1EWN - chains E and A of the 3 polymer chains in the assembly; structure by X-ray diffraction, 2.10 A resolution.

[Chain E]
Molecule: 12-nt DNA strand
Sequence (12 nucleotides; numbered 15 to 26; the number before each row is that of its first residue):
    15 GCAATCATGTCA

[Chain A]
Name: 3-methyl-adenine DNA glycosylase
Source organism: Homo sapiens
Notes: EC 3.2.2.21; fragment: e125q
UniProt: P29372 (3MG_HUMAN); residues 80-298 here = UniProt positions 80-298
Chain sequence (219 residues; row label = number of the first residue in the row):
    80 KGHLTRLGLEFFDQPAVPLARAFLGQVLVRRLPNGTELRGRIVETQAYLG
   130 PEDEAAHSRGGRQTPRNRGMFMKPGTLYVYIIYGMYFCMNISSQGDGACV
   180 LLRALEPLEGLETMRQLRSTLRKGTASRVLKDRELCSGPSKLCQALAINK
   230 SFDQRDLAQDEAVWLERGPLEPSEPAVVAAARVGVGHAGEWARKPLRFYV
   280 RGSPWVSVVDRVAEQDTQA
Disordered / not traced: 80-81, 200-207, 249-254, 296-298
Differences from the reference sequence: engineered mutation Gln125 (Glu in P29372)
Metal / ion sites: Na+: Met149, Ser171, Ser172, Gly174, Ala177
From the paper describing this entry:
  - binding site for the 12-nt DNA strand: Tyr127, His136, Met149, Tyr159, Tyr162, Cys178, Arg182
  - contacts within the chain: His136-Tyr157 (hydrogen bond)
  - specificity-determining residues: His136
  - mutagenesis - Y127F, H136Q, Y159F, Y162A, M164A, Y165A, R182K: decreased growth in response to MMS
  - mutagenesis - Y162A: decreased binding to the 12-nt DNA strand
  - mutagenesis - H136Q: decreased catalytic activity
  - specificity-determining residues: Asn169 (proposed by the authors, not directly observed)
  - mutagenesis - Y162A: decreased binding to  A-DNA
  - mutagenesis - Y162A: decreased binding to pyr-DNA

[Interface between chain E and chain A]
Pairs across the interface (12):
  DA18(E) - Tyr162(A)  base contact
  DA18(E) - Met164(A)  base contact
  DT19(E) - Tyr162(A)  base contact
  DT19(E) - Gly163(A)  phosphate contact
  DT19(E) - Met164(A)  sugar contact
  DC20(E) - Gly163(A)  sugar contact
  DA21(E) - Lys229(A)  phosphate contact
  DT22(E) - Arg145(A)  hydrogen bond to the phosphate
  DT22(E) - Lys229(A)  salt bridge to the phosphate
  DG23(E) - Thr143(A)  hydrogen bond to the phosphate
  DG23(E) - Arg145(A)  salt bridge to the phosphate
  DT24(E) - Arg141(A)  salt bridge to the phosphate
Other interface residues (no listed pair), chain A (9 interface residues in all): Asn146, Ile160

[In short]
7 residues of chain E and 9 residues of chain A are in contact; the contacts include 2 hydrogen bonds and 3
salt bridges. Polar pairs include DT22(E)-Arg145(A), DG23(E)-Thr143(A) and DT22(E)-Lys229(A). From the paper:
a binding site for the 12-nt DNA strand at Tyr127(A), His136(A) and Met149(A) among others; Y127F, H136Q and
Y159F of chain A, among others, reduce growth in response to MMS; 7 substitutions were tested in all.
Chain E is a 12-nt DNA strand and chain A is 3-methyl-adenine DNA glycosylase (Homo sapiens); the structure,
Crystal structure of the human aag DNA repair glycosylase complexed with 1,N6-ethenoadenine-DNA, was
determined by X-ray diffraction, deposited together with 1F4R and 1F6O.
